PDB entry 5VWH | X-ray diffraction, 1.65 A resolution | chains A and C of the 3 polymer chains in the assembly

[Chain A]
Protein: HLA class I histocompatibility antigen, B-58 alpha chain
Source organism: Homo sapiens
UniProt: P10319 (1B58_HUMAN); residues 1-276 here correspond to UniProt positions 25-300 (UniProt number = residue number + 24)
Sequence (276 residues; numbered 1 to 276; the number before each row is that of its first residue):
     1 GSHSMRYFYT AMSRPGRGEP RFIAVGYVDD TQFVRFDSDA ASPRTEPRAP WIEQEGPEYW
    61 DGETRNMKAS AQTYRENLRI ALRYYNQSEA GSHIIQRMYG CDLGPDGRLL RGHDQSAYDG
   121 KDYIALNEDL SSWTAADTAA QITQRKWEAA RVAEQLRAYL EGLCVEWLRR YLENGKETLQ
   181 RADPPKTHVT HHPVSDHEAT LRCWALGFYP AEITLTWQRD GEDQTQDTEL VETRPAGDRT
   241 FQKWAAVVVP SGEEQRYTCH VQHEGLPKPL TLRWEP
Disulfide bonds: Cys101-Cys164, Cys203-Cys259

[Chain C]
Protein: Nonamer peptide: LEU-SER-SER-PRO-VAL-THR-LYS-SER-TRP
Sequence (9 residues; each row starts with the number of its first residue):
     1 LSSPVTKSW

[How chain A and chain C interact]
Pairs across the interface (41; chain A residue first):
  Met5(A) - Leu1(C)
  Tyr7(A) - Leu1(C)  hydrogen bond (side chain-backbone)
  Tyr7(A) - Ser2(C)  hydrogen bond (side chain-backbone)
  Tyr9(A) - Ser2(C)
  Tyr59(A) - Leu1(C)  hydrophobic
  Glu63(A) - Leu1(C)
  Glu63(A) - Ser2(C)  hydrogen bond (side chain-backbone)
  Asn66(A) - Ser2(C)  hydrogen bond
  Asn66(A) - Ser3(C)  hydrogen bond (side chain-backbone)
  Asn66(A) - Pro4(C)
  Met67(A) - Ser2(C)
  Thr73(A) - Lys7(C)
  Asn77(A) - Lys7(C)  hydrogen bond (side chain-backbone)
  Asn77(A) - Ser8(C)
  Asn77(A) - Trp9(C)  hydrogen bond (side chain-backbone)
  Ile80(A) - Ser8(C)
  Ile80(A) - Trp9(C)
  Tyr84(A) - Trp9(C)  hydrogen bond (side chain-backbone)
  Ile95(A) - Trp9(C)  hydrophobic
  Arg97(A) - Lys7(C)
  Tyr99(A) - Ser2(C)
  Tyr99(A) - Ser3(C)  hydrogen bond (side chain-backbone)
  Asp114(A) - Lys7(C)  salt bridge
  Ser116(A) - Lys7(C)
  Ala117(A) - Trp9(C)
  Tyr123(A) - Trp9(C)  hydrophobic
  Thr143(A) - Trp9(C)  hydrogen bond (side chain-backbone)
  Lys146(A) - Trp9(C)  hydrogen bond (side chain-backbone)
  Trp147(A) - Lys7(C)
  Trp147(A) - Ser8(C)  hydrogen bond (side chain-backbone)
  Trp147(A) - Trp9(C)
  Gln155(A) - Val5(C)
  Leu156(A) - Ser3(C)
  Leu156(A) - Val5(C)  hydrophobic
  Leu156(A) - Lys7(C)
  Tyr159(A) - Leu1(C)  hydrogen bond (side chain-backbone)
  Tyr159(A) - Ser2(C)
  Tyr159(A) - Ser3(C)
  Leu163(A) - Leu1(C)  hydrophobic
  Trp167(A) - Leu1(C)  hydrophobic
  Tyr171(A) - Leu1(C)  hydrogen bond (side chain-backbone)
Interface residues without a listed pair, chain A (33 interface residues in all): Phe33, Tyr74, Ala81, Tyr118, Trp133, Val152
Interface residues without a listed pair, chain C (9 interface residues in all): Thr6

[In short]
The interface between chain A and chain C involves 33 residues on one side and 9 on the other; the contacts
include 14 hydrogen bonds and 1 salt bridge. Polar contacts include Asp114(A)-Lys7(C), Tyr7(A)-Leu1(C) and
Tyr7(A)-Ser2(C).
Chain A is HLA class I histocompatibility antigen, B-58 alpha chain (Homo sapiens) and chain C is Nonamer
peptide: LEU-SER-SER-PRO-VAL-THR-LYS-SER-TRP; the structure, HLA-B*58:01 presenting LSSPVTKSW, was determined
by X-ray diffraction, deposited together with 5VUD, 5VUE, 5VUF, 5VVP, 5VWD, 5VWF and 5VWJ.
